Entry 8HQZ (electron microscopy, 3.80 A resolution); this record covers chains H and L of the 13 polymer chains in the assembly.

[Chain H]
Name: Distal tail protein
From: Escherichia phage DT57C
Reference sequence: A0A0A7RSH9 (A0A0A7RSH9_9CAUD); numbering as in UniProt (aligned over 1-204)
Amino-acid sequence (204 residues; numbered 1 to 204; the number before each row is that of its first residue):
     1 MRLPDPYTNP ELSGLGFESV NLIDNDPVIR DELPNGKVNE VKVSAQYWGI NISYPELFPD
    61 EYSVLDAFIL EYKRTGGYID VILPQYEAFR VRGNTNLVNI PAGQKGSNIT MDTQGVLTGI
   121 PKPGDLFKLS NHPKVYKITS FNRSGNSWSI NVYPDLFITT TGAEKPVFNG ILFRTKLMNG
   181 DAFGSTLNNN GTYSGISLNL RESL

[Chain L]
Name: Minor tail protein
From: Escherichia phage DT57C
Reference sequence: A0A0A7RSL6 (A0A0A7RSL6_9CAUD); numbering as in UniProt (aligned over 1-300)
Amino-acid sequence (300 residues; numbered 1 to 300; the number before each row is that of its first residue):
     1 MYYSLMRESK VIVEYDGRAF HFDALSNYDV QTSYEEFKTL RRTIHRRTNY ADSVINAQTP
    61 SSISLAINFS NTLTEANFFE WLGFDRKGNT FLLPLYSNNI EPIMFNIYIV NKDNNCVYFE
   121 NCYVSTVDFS LDKNIPILNV GIESGKFSEV STYREAASII QGEAMSYSPV IVSTNGNILP
   181 GLISASLSFQ QQCSWREDKS VFDINKIYNN KRAYVNEMNA SATISLYYLK RFAGDMVYNI
   241 EPETDVPLNI RNNNISIDFP LARISKRLNF SDVYKVEWDI IPTASSDPVR IDFFGEIKND
Not modelled in the structure: 1, 298-300

[How chain H and chain L interact]
Pairs across the interface (22; chain H residue first):
  Pro-6(H) / His-45(L)
  Tyr-7(H) / His-45(L)
  Gly-14(H) / Arg-41(L)
  Gly-16(H) / Thr-43(L)
  Gly-16(H) / His-45(L)
  Phe-17(H) / Thr-43(L)
  Phe-17(H) / Ile-44(L)  hydrogen bond (backbone-backbone)
  Phe-17(H) / His-45(L)  hydrogen bond (backbone-side chain)
  Glu-56(H) / Phe-37(L)
  Glu-56(H) / Arg-41(L)  hydrogen bond (backbone-side chain)
  Phe-58(H) / Arg-41(L)
  Phe-58(H) / Asp-52(L)
  Glu-61(H) / Arg-41(L)  salt bridge
  Pro-84(H) / His-45(L)
  Leu-187(H) / Val-201(L)  hydrophobic
  Asn-189(H) / Lys-199(L)  hydrogen bond (side chain-backbone)
  Asn-189(H) / Ser-200(L)  hydrogen bond (side chain-backbone)
  Asn-189(H) / Val-201(L)  hydrogen bond (side chain-backbone)
  Asn-189(H) / Ile-204(L)
  Asn-190(H) / Phe-37(L)
  Asn-190(H) / Ile-204(L)
  Gly-191(H) / Ile-204(L)
Other interface residues (no listed pair), chain H (18 interface residues in all): Glu-18, Val-20, Pro-55, Leu-57, Asn-188
Other interface residues (no listed pair), chain L (11 interface residues in all): Arg-42

[Summary]
18 residues of chain H face 11 of chain L across their interface; the contacts include 6 hydrogen bonds and 1
salt bridge. Polar pairs include Glu-61(H)/Arg-41(L), Phe-17(H)/His-45(L) and Glu-56(H)/Arg-41(L).
Chain H is Distal tail protein and chain L is Minor tail protein, both from Escherichia phage DT57C; the
structure, Baseplate of DT57C bacteriophage in the full state, was determined by electron microscopy together
with 8HO3, 8HQK, 8HQO, 8HRE and 8HRG from the same study.
